8ZGG - chains B and U of the 8 polymer chains in the assembly; structure by electron microscopy, 3.75 A resolution.

Chain B:
Protein: Multifunctional procollagen lysine hydroxylase and glycosyltransferase LH3
Organism: Homo sapiens
Notes: EC 1.14.11.4, 2.4.1.50, 2.4.1.66
UniProtKB: O60568 (PLOD3_HUMAN); residue numbers follow UniProt; this construct covers 1-738
Chain sequence (778 residues; each row starts with the number of its first residue):
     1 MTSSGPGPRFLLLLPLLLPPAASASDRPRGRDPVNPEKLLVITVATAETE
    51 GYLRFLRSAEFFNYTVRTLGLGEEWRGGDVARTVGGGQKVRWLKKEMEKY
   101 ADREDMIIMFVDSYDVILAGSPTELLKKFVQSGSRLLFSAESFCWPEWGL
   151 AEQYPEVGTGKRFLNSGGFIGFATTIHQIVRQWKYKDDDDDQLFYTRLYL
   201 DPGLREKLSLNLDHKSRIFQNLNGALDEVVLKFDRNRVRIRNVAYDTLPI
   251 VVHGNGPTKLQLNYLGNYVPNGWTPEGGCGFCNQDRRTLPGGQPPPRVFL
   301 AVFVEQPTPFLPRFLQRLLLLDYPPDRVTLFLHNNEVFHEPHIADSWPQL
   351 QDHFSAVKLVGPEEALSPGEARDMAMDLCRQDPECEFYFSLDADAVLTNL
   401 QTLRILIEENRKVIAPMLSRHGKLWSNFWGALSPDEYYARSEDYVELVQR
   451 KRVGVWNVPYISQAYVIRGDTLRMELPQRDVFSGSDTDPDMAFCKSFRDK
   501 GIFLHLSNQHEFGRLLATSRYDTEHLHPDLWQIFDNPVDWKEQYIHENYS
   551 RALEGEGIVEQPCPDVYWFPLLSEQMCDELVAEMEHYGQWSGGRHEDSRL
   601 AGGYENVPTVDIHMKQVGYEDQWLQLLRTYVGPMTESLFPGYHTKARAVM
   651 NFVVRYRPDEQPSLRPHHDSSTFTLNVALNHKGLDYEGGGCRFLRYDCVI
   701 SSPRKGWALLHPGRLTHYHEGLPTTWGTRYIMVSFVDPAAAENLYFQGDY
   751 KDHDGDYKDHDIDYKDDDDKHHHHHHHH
Not modelled in the structure: 1-32, 739-778
Construct notes: expression tag (739-778)
Disulfide bonds: Cys279-Cys282, Cys379-Cys385, Cys563-Cys698
Covalently attached groups: N-acetylglucosamine (NAG) linked to Asn63, Asn548
Bound ions: Mn2+: His253 (together with UDP); Fe2+: Asp669 (together with 2-oxoglutaric acid)
Small-molecule neighbours:
  - 2-oxoglutaric acid (AKG): Tyr656, Ser663, Leu664, His667, Asp669, Asn676, Gly690, Cys691, His719, Gly721, Arg729, Ile731, Phe735
  - UDP (uridine-5'-diphosphate): Val44, Thr46, Trp75, Val80, Ala81, Lys89, Asp112, Ser113, Tyr114, Asp115, His253, Asn255, Gly256, Lys259
What the authors report for this chain:
  - mutagenesis - V44A, D112A, D115A, H253A, Y656A, H667A, D669A, H719A: decreased catalytic activity
  - disease-associated variants - V116M, D191N, N223S: decreased catalytic activity (proposed by the authors, not directly observed)

Chain U:
Protein: Procollagen galactosyltransferase 1
Organism: Homo sapiens
Notes: EC 2.4.1.50
UniProtKB: Q8NBJ5 (GT251_HUMAN); numbering as in UniProt (aligned over 30-622)
Chain sequence (653 residues; each row starts with the number of its first residue; numbers below 1 keep their minus sign (Met-27 is residue -27)):
   -27 MKTIIALSYIFCLVFAWSHPQFEKGGGSGGGSGGSAWSHPQFEKSALEVL
    23 FQGPGRAAPPGADAYFPEERWSPESPLQAPRVLIALLARNAAHALPTTLG
    73 ALERLRHPRERTALWVATDHNMDNTSTVLREWLVAVKSLYHSVEWRPAEE
   123 PRSYPDEEGPKHWSDSRYEHVMKLRQAALKSARDMWADYILFVDADNLIL
   173 NPDTLSLLIAENKTVVAPMLDSRAAYSNFWCGMTSQGYYKRTPAYIPIRK
   223 RDRRGCFAVPMVHSTFLIDLRKAASRNLAFYPPHPDYTWSFDDIIVFAFS
   273 CKQAEVQMYVCNKEEYGFLPVPLRAHSTLQDEAESFMHVQLEVMVKHPPA
   323 EPSRFISAPTKTPDKMGFDEVFMINLRRRQDRRERMLRALQAQEIECRLV
   373 EAVDGKAMNTSQVEALGIQMLPGYRDPYHGRPLTKGELGCFLSHYNIWKE
   423 VVDRGLQKSLVFEDDLRFEIFFKRRLMNLMRDVEREGLDWDLIYVGRKRM
   473 QVEHPEKAVPRVRNLVEADYSYWTLAYVISLQGARKLLAAEPLSKMLPVD
   523 EFLPVMFDKHPVSEYKAHFSLRNLHAFSVEPLLIYPTHYTGDDGYVSDTE
   573 TSVVWNNEHVKTDWDRAKSQKMREQQALSREAKNSDVLQSPLDSAARDEL
   623 AAA
Not modelled in the structure: -27 to 35, 623-625
Construct notes: initiating methionine (-27); expression tag (-26 to 29, 623-625)
Disulfide bonds: Cys228-Cys283
Covalently attached groups: N-acetylglucosamine (NAG) linked to Asn184
Bound ions: Mn2+: Asp168 (together with UDP-glucose phosphonate)
Small-molecule neighbours: UDP-glucose phosphonate (660; [[(2R,3S,4R,5R)-5-[2,4-bis(oxidanylidene)pyrimidin-1-yl]-3,4-bis(oxidanyl)oxolan-2-yl]methoxy-oxidanyl-phosphoryl]oxy-[[(2S,3R,4S,5S,6R)-6-(hydroxymethyl)-3,4,5-tris(oxidanyl)oxan-2-yl]methyl]phosphinic acid): Leu59, Ala60, Arg61, Asp91, Tyr126, Lys133, Trp135, Arg139, His142, Val143, Arg147, Asp166, Asp168, Tyr198, His235, Ser236, Asp265, Ile266, Pro294
What the authors report for this chain:
  - mutagenesis - Y126A, R139A, R147A, D166A, D168A: decreased catalytic activity
  - mutagenesis - R354A, E435A, D437A, T571A: abolished catalytic activity
  - catalytic residues: Asp522 (proposed by the authors, not directly observed)
  - disease-associated variants - L151R, A154P, G377R: decreased catalytic activity (proposed by the authors, not directly observed)

How chain B and chain U interact:
Contacting residue pairs (21; chain B residue first):
  Leu226(B) - Phe38(U)  hydrophobic
  Val229(B) - Pro39(U)
  Val230(B) - Pro39(U)
  Leu231(B) - Pro39(U)
  Leu231(B) - Glu40(U)
  Leu231(B) - Glu41(U)  hydrogen bond (backbone-backbone)
  Phe233(B) - Glu40(U)
  Phe233(B) - Trp43(U)
  Arg235(B) - Trp43(U)
  Arg241(B) - Glu41(U)  salt bridge
  Gln261(B) - Tyr37(U)
  Gln261(B) - Phe38(U)
  Tyr264(B) - Tyr37(U)  hydrophobic
  Tyr264(B) - Glu40(U)  hydrogen bond
  Leu265(B) - Phe38(U)  hydrophobic
  Ala431(B) - Tyr37(U)
  Arg440(B) - Ala36(U)  hydrogen bond (backbone-backbone)
  Glu442(B) - Tyr37(U)
  Glu442(B) - Phe38(U)
  Arg452(B) - Glu40(U)  salt bridge
  Arg452(B) - Arg42(U)
Other interface residues (no listed pair), chain B (21 interface residues in all): Leu222, Lys232, Asp234, Pro275, Gly430, Asp443, Glu446

Summary:
21 residues of chain B face 8 of chain U across their interface; the contacts include 3 hydrogen bonds and 2
salt bridges. Among the polar pairs are Arg241(B)-Glu41(U), Arg452(B)-Glu40(U) and Tyr264(B)-Glu40(U). From
the paper: the catalytic residue Asp522(U); V44A, D112A and D115A of chain B, among others, reduce catalytic
activity; 23 substitutions were tested in all.
Chain B is Multifunctional procollagen lysine hydroxylase and glycosyltransferase LH3 and chain U is
Procollagen galactosyltransferase 1, both from Homo sapiens; the structure, Human lysine O-link glycosylation
complex, LH3/ColGalT1 with bound UDP-glucose, was determined by electron microscopy together with 8ZGC, 8ZGE
and 8ZGH from the same study.
